Entry 2HKM (X-ray diffraction, 1.50 A resolution); this record covers chains D and A of the 4 polymer chains in the assembly.

Chain D:
Molecule: Aromatic amine dehydrogenase
Organism: Alcaligenes faecalis
Notes: EC 1.4.99.4; fragment: AADH subunit alpha (residues 73-433)
UniProtKB: P84887 (AAUA_ALCFA); numbering as in UniProt (aligned over 48-182)
Chain sequence (135 residues; numbered 48 to 182; the number before each row is that of its first residue):
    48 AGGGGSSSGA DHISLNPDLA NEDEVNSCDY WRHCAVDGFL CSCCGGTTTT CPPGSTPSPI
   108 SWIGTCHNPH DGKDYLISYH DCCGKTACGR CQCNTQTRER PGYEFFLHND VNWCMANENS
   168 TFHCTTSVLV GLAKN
Not modelled in the structure: 48-70, 181-182
Modified / non-standard residues: Trp-109 (2-amino-3-(6,7-dioxo-6,7-dihydro-1H-indol-3-yl)-propionic acid; TRQ)
Swiss-Prot annotation at these positions:
  - active site: Trp-109 (Tryptophylquinone 6'-substrate hemiaminal intermediate), Asp-128 (Proton acceptor)
  - binding site (substrate): Asp-84, Asn-156 to Val-158
  - site: Thr-172 (Transition state stabilizer)
  - modified residue: Trp-109 (Tryptophylquinone)
  - cross-link: Trp-109 to Trp-160 (Tryptophan tryptophylquinone (Trp-Trp))
Disulfides: Cys-75/Cys-140, Cys-81/Cys-113, Cys-88/Cys-171, Cys-90/Cys-138, Cys-91/Cys-135, Cys-98/Cys-129, Cys-130/Cys-161
Covalent attachments: covalent link Trp-109/Trp-160; 2-phenylethylamine (PEA) linked to Trp-109
Residues lining bound ligands: 2-phenylethylamine (PEA): Asp-84, Asp-128, Asn-156, Asp-157, Val-158, Asn-159, Phe-169, Thr-172

Chain A:
Molecule: Aromatic amine dehydrogenase
Organism: Alcaligenes faecalis
Notes: EC 1.4.99.4; fragment: AADH subunit beta (residues 48-182)
UniProtKB: P84888 (AAUB_ALCFA); residues 72-432 here correspond to UniProt positions 29-389 (UniProt number = residue number - 43)
Chain sequence (362 residues; each row starts with the number of its first residue):
    72 PREVLTGGHS VSAPQENRIY VMDSVFMHLT ESRVHVYDYT NGKFLGMVPT AFNGHVQVSN
   132 DGKKIYTMTT YHERITRGKR SDVVEVWDAD KLTFEKEISL PPKRVQGLNY DGLFRQTTDG
   192 KFIVLQNASP ATSIGIVDVA KGDYVEDVTA AAGCWSVIPQ PNRPRSFMTI CGDGGLLTIN
   252 LGEDGKVASQ SRSKQMFSVK DDPIFIAPAL DKDKAHFVSY YGNVYSADFS GDEVKVDGPW
   312 SLLNDEDKAK NWVPGGYNLV GLHRASGRMY VFMHPDGKEG THKFPAAEIW VMDTKTKQRV
   372 ARIPGRDALS MTIDQQRNLM LTLDGGNVNV YDISQPEPKL LRTIEGAAEA SLQVQFHPVG
   432 GT
Not modelled in the structure: 72, 433
Disulfides: Cys-225/Cys-242
Residues lining bound ligands: 2-phenylethylamine (PEA): Phe-97, Leu-100, Gly-178, Leu-179

Chain D / chain A interface:
Contacting residue pairs (45; chain D residue first):
  Arg-79(D) with Glu-74(A), salt bridge
  Cys-90(D) with Phe-115(A)
  Cys-91(D) with Phe-115(A)
  Gly-92(D) with Phe-115(A); Leu-116(A)
  Thr-96(D) with Glu-74(A); Val-75(A); Leu-76(A); Thr-77(A), hydrogen bond (backbone-backbone)
  Thr-97(D) with Leu-76(A); Thr-77(A); His-80(A)
  Cys-98(D) with Leu-76(A); Thr-77(A), hydrogen bond (backbone-backbone)
  Pro-100(D) with His-80(A); Ser-81(A); Val-82(A); Leu-116(A); Lys-162(A)
  Gly-101(D) with Lys-162(A), hydrogen bond (backbone-backbone); Leu-163(A); Thr-164(A)
  Pro-104(D) with Leu-76(A), hydrophobic; Thr-77(A); Gly-78(A)
  His-127(D) with Leu-76(A)
  Asp-128(D) with Leu-76(A)
  Lys-132(D) with Met-118(A), hydrogen bond (side chain-backbone); Leu-163(A), hydrogen bond (side chain-backbone)
  Thr-133(D) with Glu-102(A); Arg-104(A); Met-118(A); Pro-120(A)
  Ala-134(D) with Arg-104(A), hydrogen bond (backbone-side chain)
  Arg-137(D) with His-106(A); Tyr-108(A), hydrogen bond; Phe-115(A); Gly-417(A), hydrogen bond (side chain-backbone); Ala-418(A)
  His-170(D) with Met-118(A)
  Thr-173(D) with Leu-76(A)
  Val-175(D) with Glu-74(A)
  Leu-176(D) with Arg-73(A); Glu-74(A), hydrogen bond (backbone-side chain)
  Val-177(D) with Arg-73(A)
Interface residues without a listed pair, chain D (25 interface residues in all): Ser-102, Cys-129, Cys-135, Ser-174
Interface residues without a listed pair, chain A (25 interface residues in all): Gly-117, Trp-158, Asp-161

Overview:
The chain D/chain A interface involves 25 residues from each chain, with 9 hydrogen bonds and 1 salt bridge.
Polar contacts include Arg-79(D)/Glu-74(A), Lys-132(D)/Met-118(A) and Lys-132(D)/Leu-163(A). Bound to chain A:
2-phenylethylamine. Covalently linked 2-phenylethylamine: at Trp-109(D).
Chain D is Aromatic amine dehydrogenase and chain A is Aromatic amine dehydrogenase, both from Alcaligenes
faecalis; the structure, Crystal structure of the Schiff base intermediate in the reductive half-reaction of
aromatic amine dehydrogenase (AADH) ..., was determined by X-ray diffraction.
